PDB entry 7BG6 | electron microscopy, 2.60 A resolution | chains 1 and 4 of the 5 polymer chains in the assembly

[Chain 1]
Name: Genome polyprotein
Source organism: Human rhinovirus 14
Notes: EC 3.4.22.29, 3.6.1.15, 3.4.22.28, 2.7.7.48
Reference sequence: P03303 (POLG_HRV14); residues 17-289 here correspond to UniProt positions 584-856 (UniProt number = residue number + 567)
Amino-acid sequence (273 residues; each row starts with the number of its first residue):
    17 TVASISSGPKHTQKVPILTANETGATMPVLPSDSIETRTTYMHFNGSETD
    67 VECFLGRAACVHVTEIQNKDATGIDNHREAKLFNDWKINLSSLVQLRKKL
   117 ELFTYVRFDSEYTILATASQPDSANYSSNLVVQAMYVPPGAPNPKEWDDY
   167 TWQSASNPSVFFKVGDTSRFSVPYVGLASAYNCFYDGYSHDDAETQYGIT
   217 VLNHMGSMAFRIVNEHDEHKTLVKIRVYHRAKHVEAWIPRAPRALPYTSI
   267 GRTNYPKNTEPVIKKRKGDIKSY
UniProt features mapped onto this chain:
  - site: Tyr289 (Cleavage)

[Chain 4]
Name: Genome polyprotein
Source organism: Human rhinovirus 14
Notes: EC 3.4.22.29, 3.6.1.15, 3.4.22.28, 2.7.7.48
Reference sequence: P03303 (POLG_HRV14); residues 1-68 here correspond to UniProt positions 2-69 (UniProt number = residue number + 1)
Amino-acid sequence (68 residues; numbered 1 to 68; the number before each row is that of its first residue):
     1 GAQVSTQKSGSHENQNILTNGSNQTFTVINYYKDAASTSSAGQSLSMDPS
    51 KFTEPVKDLMLKGAPALN
Not modelled in the structure: 1-28
UniProt features mapped onto this chain:
  - site: Asn68 (Cleavage)
  - lipidation: Gly1 (N-myristoyl glycine)

[Interface between chain 1 and chain 4]
Residue-residue contacts - 39 pairs, chain 1 then chain 4:
  Lys30(1) with Gly63(4)
  Val31(1) with Gly63(4), hydrogen bond (backbone-backbone)
  Pro32(1) with Lys62(4); Gly63(4)
  Thr35(1) with Ala66(4)
  Ala36(1) with Ala66(4)
  Thr39(1) with Val56(4); Met60(4); Leu67(4)
  Ala41(1) with Thr53(4); Val56(4), hydrophobic
  Thr42(1) with Thr53(4), hydrogen bond (backbone-backbone)
  Met43(1) with Glu54(4); Met60(4), hydrophobic
  Pro44(1) with Glu54(4); Lys62(4)
  Leu46(1) with Lys62(4)
  Asp49(1) with Lys62(4), salt bridge
  Asn61(1) with Gln43(4), hydrogen bond (backbone-side chain); Met47(4)
  Gly62(1) with Gln43(4)
  Ser63(1) with Gln43(4)
  Asp66(1) with Gly42(4); Gln43(4); Ser44(4), hydrogen bond (side chain-backbone)
  Glu68(1) with Ala41(4), hydrogen bond (side chain-backbone); Gly42(4), hydrogen bond (side chain-backbone); Gln43(4)
  Ser187(1) with Ala36(4), hydrogen bond (side chain-backbone); Ser37(4)
  Pro189(1) with Ala36(4), hydrophobic
  Arg246(1) with Ser40(4), hydrogen bond
  Lys248(1) with Ala36(4), hydrogen bond (side chain-backbone); Ser37(4); Thr38(4), hydrogen bond (side chain-backbone)
  His249(1) with Ala35(4); Thr38(4), hydrogen bond; Ser39(4), hydrogen bond (side chain-backbone)
  Pro255(1) with Phe52(4)
Other interface residues (no listed pair), chain 1 (29 interface residues in all): Gln29, Gly40, Val45, Asp125, Val188, Ala247
Other interface residues (no listed pair), chain 4 (22 interface residues in all): Pro55, Leu61

[In short]
Chain 1 and chain 4 form an interface of 29 and 22 residues respectively, with 12 hydrogen bonds and 1 salt
bridge. Polar pairs include Asp49(1)-Lys62(4), Asn61(1)-Gln43(4) and Asp66(1)-Ser44(4).
Chain 1 is Genome polyprotein and chain 4 is Genome polyprotein, both from Human rhinovirus 14; the structure,
HRV14 native particle solved by cryoEM, was determined by electron microscopy together with 7BG7, 7NUL, 7NUM,
7NUN, 7NUO and 7NUQ from the same study.
